PDB entry 6C9F | X-ray diffraction, 2.92 A resolution | chains B and C of the 3 polymer chains in the assembly

Chain B:
Protein: 5'-AMP-activated protein kinase subunit beta-1
Organism: Homo sapiens
UniProt: Q9Y478 (AAKB1_HUMAN); residues 68-270 here = UniProt positions 68-270
Sequence (204 residues; numbered 67 to 270; the number before each row is that of its first residue):
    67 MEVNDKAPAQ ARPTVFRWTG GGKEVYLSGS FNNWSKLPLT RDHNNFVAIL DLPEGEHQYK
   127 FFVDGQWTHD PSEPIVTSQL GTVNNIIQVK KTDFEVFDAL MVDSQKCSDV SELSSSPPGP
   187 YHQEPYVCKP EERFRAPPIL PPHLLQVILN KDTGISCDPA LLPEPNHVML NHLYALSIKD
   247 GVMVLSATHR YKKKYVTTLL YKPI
Not modelled in the structure: 67-73, 172-187, 196-200
Differences from the reference sequence: expression tag (67); conflict Asp108 (Ser in Q9Y478)
Residues lining bound ligands: R34 (5-{[6-chloro-5-(1-methyl-1H-indol-5-yl)-1H-benzimidazol-2-yl]oxy}-N-hydroxy-2-methylbenzamide): Val81, Arg83, Thr106, Arg107, Asp108, Asn111, Val113, Ile115
Swiss-Prot annotation at these positions:
  - modified residue: Ser96 (Phosphoserine), Ser101 (Phosphoserine), Thr148 (Phosphothreonine), Ser182 (Phosphoserine)
Reported in the primary citation:
  - binding site for R34: Arg83
  - specificity-determining residues: Thr106, Asn111 (proposed by the authors, not directly observed)

Chain C:
Protein: 5'-AMP-activated protein kinase subunit gamma-1
Organism: Homo sapiens
UniProt: P54619 (AAKG1_HUMAN); residues 0-330 here correspond to UniProt positions 1-331 (UniProt number = residue number + 1)
Sequence (331 residues; row label = number of the first residue in the row; numbering starts at 0):
     0 METVISSDSS PAVENEHPQE TPESNNSVYT SFMKSHRCYD LIPTSSKLVV FDTSLQVKKA
    60 FFALVTNGVR AAPLWDSKKQ SFVGMLTITD FINILHRYYK SALVQIYELE EHKIETWREV
   120 YLQDSFKPLV CISPNASLFD AVSSLIRNKI HRLPVIDPES GNTLYILTHK RILKFLKLFI
   180 TEFPKPEFMS KSLEELQIGT YANIAMVRTT TPVYVALGIF VQHRVSALPV VDEKGRVVDI
   240 YSKFDVINLA AEKTYNNLDV SVTKALQHRS HYFEGVLKCY LHETLETIIN RLVEAEVHRL
   300 VVVDENDVVK GIVSLSDILQ ALVLTGGEKK P
Not modelled in the structure: 0-24, 325-330
Residues lining bound ligands:
  - adenosine monophosphate (AMP), molecule 1: Arg69, Lys169, Ile239, Ser241, Phe243, Asp244, Arg268, Phe272, Gly274, Val275, Leu276, Val296, His297, Arg298, Leu299, Val300
  - adenosine monophosphate (AMP), molecule 2: Met84, Thr86, Thr88, Asp89, Tyr120, Pro127, Leu128, Val129, Ile149, His150, Arg151, Pro153
  - adenosine monophosphate (AMP), molecule 3: His150, Gly198, Thr199, Asn202, Ile203, Ala204, Val224, Ser225, Ala226, Pro228, Arg298, Ile311, Ser313, Ser315, Asp316
Swiss-Prot annotation at these positions:
  - motif: Leu137 to Glu158 (AMPK pseudosubstrate)
  - binding site (ADP): Arg69, Met84 to Asp89, Val129, His150, Arg151, Lys169, Ser241 to Asp244, Arg268, Leu276, His297, Arg298
  - binding site (AMP): Arg69, Met84 to Asp89, Val129, His150, Arg151, Lys169, Thr199, Ala204, Ser225, Ala226, Ser241 to Asp244, Arg268, Leu276, His297, Arg298, Ser313 to Asp316
  - binding site (ATP): Arg69, Met84 to Asp89, Val129, His150, Arg151, Lys169, Ser241 to Asp244, Arg268, Leu276, His297, Arg298
  - modified residue: Ser260 (Phosphoserine), Thr262 (Phosphothreonine), Ser269 (Phosphoserine)

How chain B and chain C interact:
Residue-residue contacts - 49 pairs, chain B then chain C:
  Leu215(B) - Lys46(C)
  Pro225(B) - Gly67(C)
  Ala226(B) - Ser45(C)
  Ala226(B) - Lys46(C)  hydrogen bond (backbone-backbone)
  Leu227(B) - Pro42(C)  hydrophobic
  Leu227(B) - Ser44(C)
  Leu228(B) - Ser44(C)  hydrogen bond (backbone-backbone)
  Leu228(B) - Ser45(C)
  Leu228(B) - Lys46(C)
  Pro229(B) - Ser44(C)  hydrogen bond (backbone-side chain)
  Asp246(B) - Lys58(C)
  Val248(B) - Leu54(C)  hydrophobic
  Val248(B) - Lys58(C)
  Tyr257(B) - Pro133(C)
  Tyr257(B) - Asp156(C)  hydrogen bond
  Tyr257(B) - Leu163(C)  hydrophobic
  Lys258(B) - Tyr38(C)
  Lys258(B) - Asn134(C)
  Lys259(B) - Tyr38(C)  hydrogen bond (backbone-side chain)
  Lys260(B) - Tyr38(C)  hydrogen bond (side chain-backbone)
  Lys260(B) - Ile41(C)  hydrogen bond (side chain-backbone)
  Lys260(B) - Pro42(C)
  Lys260(B) - Thr43(C)
  Tyr261(B) - Thr43(C)  hydrogen bond (backbone-backbone)
  Tyr261(B) - Ser44(C)
  Tyr261(B) - Ser45(C)  hydrogen bond (backbone-backbone)
  Val262(B) - Ser45(C)
  Val262(B) - Leu163(C)
  Thr263(B) - Ser45(C)  hydrogen bond (backbone-backbone)
  Thr263(B) - Lys46(C)
  Thr263(B) - Leu47(C)  hydrogen bond (backbone-backbone)
  Thr264(B) - Leu47(C)
  Leu265(B) - Lys46(C)
  Leu265(B) - Leu47(C)  hydrogen bond (backbone-backbone)
  Leu265(B) - Val48(C)
  Leu265(B) - Val49(C)  hydrogen bond (backbone-backbone)
  Leu265(B) - Asn66(C)
  Leu266(B) - Val49(C)
  Tyr267(B) - Val48(C)  hydrophobic
  Tyr267(B) - Val49(C)  hydrogen bond (backbone-backbone)
  Tyr267(B) - Phe50(C)  hydrophobic
  Tyr267(B) - Asp51(C)  hydrogen bond (backbone-backbone)
  Tyr267(B) - Leu54(C)  hydrophobic
  Tyr267(B) - Ala62(C)
  Tyr267(B) - Asn66(C)  hydrogen bond
  Lys268(B) - Asp51(C)  salt bridge
  Lys268(B) - Ser76(C)  hydrogen bond
  Pro269(B) - Asp51(C)
  Pro269(B) - Ser53(C)
Interface residues without a listed pair, chain B (23 interface residues in all): Ile214, Pro231
Interface residues without a listed pair, chain C (24 interface residues in all): Thr162

Overview:
23 residues of chain B and 24 residues of chain C are in contact; the contacts include 17 hydrogen bonds and 1
salt bridge. Polar pairs include Lys268(B)-Asp51(C), Pro229(B)-Ser44(C) and Tyr257(B)-Asp156(C). Ligands of
chain B: compound R34. From the paper: a binding site for R34 at Arg83(B); specificity determinants Thr106(B)
and Asn111(B).
Chain B is 5'-AMP-activated protein kinase subunit beta-1 and chain C is 5'-AMP-activated protein kinase
subunit gamma-1, both from Homo sapiens; the structure, AMP-activated protein kinase bound to pharmacological
activator R734, was determined by X-ray diffraction together with 6C9G, 6C9H and 6C9J from the same study.
